PDB entry 3DTA | X-ray diffraction, 3.20 A resolution | chains L and H of the 3 polymer chains in the assembly

# Chain L
Protein: Reaction center protein L chain
Organism: Rhodobacter sphaeroides
UniProt: P0C0Y8 (RCEL_RHOSH); residues 1-281 here correspond to UniProt positions 2-282 (UniProt number = residue number + 1)
Chain sequence (281 residues; each row starts with the number of its first residue):
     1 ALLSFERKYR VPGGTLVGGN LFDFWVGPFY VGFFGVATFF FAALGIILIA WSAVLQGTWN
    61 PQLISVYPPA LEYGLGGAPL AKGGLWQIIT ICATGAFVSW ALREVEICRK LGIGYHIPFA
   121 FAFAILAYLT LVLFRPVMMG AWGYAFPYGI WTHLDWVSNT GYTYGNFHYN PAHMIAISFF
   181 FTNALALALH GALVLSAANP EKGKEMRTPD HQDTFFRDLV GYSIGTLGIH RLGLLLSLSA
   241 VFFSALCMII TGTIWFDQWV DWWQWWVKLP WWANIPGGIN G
Differences from the reference sequence: engineered mutation Gln212 (Glu213 in P0C0Y8)
Bound ions: bacteriochlorophyll a Mg site 1 near His153 (its only coordinating residue here); bacteriochlorophyll a Mg site 2 near His173 (its only coordinating residue here); Fe ion: His190, His230 (shared with 3 residues of chain M)
Ligand contacts:
  - bacteriochlorophyll a (BCL), molecule 1: Ile46, Tyr128, Leu131, Phe146, Ile150, His153, Leu154, Trp156, Val157
  - bacteriochlorophyll a (BCL), molecule 2: Phe97, Phe121, Ala124, Ile125, Ala127, Tyr128, Leu131, Trp156, Val157, Ser158, Thr160, Gly161, Tyr162, Asn166, Phe167, His168, His173, Ala176, Ile177, Phe180, Phe181, Val241, Ser244, Ala245, Cys247, Met248
  - bacteriochlorophyll a (BCL), molecule 3: Val157, Tyr162, His168, Phe181
  - bacteriochlorophyll a (BCL), molecule 4: His168, His173, Met174, Ile177, Ser178, Phe181, Thr182, Leu185
  - bacteriopheophytin a (BPH), molecule 1: Phe41, Ala42, Gly45, Ile49, Ile89, Cys92, Ala93, Ala96, Phe97, Trp100, Glu104, Ile117, Ala120, Phe121, Phe123, Ala124, Tyr128, Phe146, Tyr148, Gly149, Ile150, His153, Phe180, Ser237, Leu238, Val241
  - bacteriopheophytin a (BPH), molecule 2: Phe181, Ala184, Leu185, Ala188, Leu189, Phe216, Leu219, Val220
  - ubiquinone-10 (U10), molecule 1: Phe29, Tyr30, Val31, Gly35, Thr38, Phe39, Trp100, Arg103
  - ubiquinone-10 (U10), molecule 2: Pro171, Ile175, Ser178, Phe179, Thr182, Leu189, Leu193, Phe216, Tyr222, Ser223, Ile224, Gly225, Ile229, Leu232, Leu236, Phe243, Leu246, Ile250, Ile254, Trp259, Trp262

# Chain H
Protein: Reaction center protein H chain
Organism: Rhodobacter sphaeroides
UniProt: P0C0Y7 (RCEH_RHOSH); numbering as in UniProt (aligned over 1-260)
Chain sequence (260 residues; row label = number of the first residue in the row):
     1 MVGVTAFGNF DLASLAIYSF WIFLAGLIYY LQTENMREGY PLENEDGTPA ANQGPFPLPK
    61 PKTFILPHGR GTLTVPGPES EDRPIALART AVSEGFPHAP TGDPMKDGVG PASWVARRDL
   121 PELDGHGHNK IKPMKAAAGF HVSAGKNPIG LPVRGCDLEI AGKVVDIWVD IPEQMARFLE
   181 VELKDGSTRL LPMQMVKVQS NRVHVNALSS DLFAGIPTIK SPTEVTLLEE DKICGYVAGG
   241 LMYAAPKRKS VVAAMLAEYA
Not modelled in the structure: 1-10, 251-260

# Chain L / chain H interface
Residue-residue contacts (62):
  Ala1(L) - Leu42(H)
  Ala1(L) - Glu43(H)
  Ala1(L) - Ala50(H)
  Leu2(L) - Leu42(H)
  Leu2(L) - Glu43(H)  hydrogen bond (backbone-backbone)
  Leu3(L) - Gly39(H)
  Leu3(L) - Tyr40(H)  hydrophobic
  Leu3(L) - Leu42(H)  hydrophobic
  Ser4(L) - Gly39(H)  hydrogen bond (backbone-backbone)
  Ser4(L) - Glu43(H)
  Ser4(L) - Glu79(H)
  Ser4(L) - Glu81(H)
  Phe5(L) - Gly39(H)
  Phe5(L) - Glu81(H)
  Arg7(L) - Glu45(H)
  Arg7(L) - Leu87(H)
  Arg7(L) - Arg89(H)
  Arg7(L) - His98(H)  hydrogen bond
  Lys8(L) - Glu81(H)  salt bridge
  Lys8(L) - Arg83(H)
  Lys8(L) - Ile85(H)
  Lys8(L) - Leu87(H)
  Lys8(L) - Val109(H)
  Lys8(L) - Gly110(H)  hydrogen bond (backbone-backbone)
  Lys8(L) - Ser113(H)
  Lys8(L) - Trp114(H)
  Tyr9(L) - Gly110(H)
  Tyr9(L) - Ser113(H)
  Arg10(L) - Pro97(H)
  Arg10(L) - His98(H)  hydrogen bond (backbone-backbone)
  Val11(L) - Pro97(H)
  Val11(L) - His98(H)
  Val11(L) - Gly110(H)
  Val11(L) - Pro111(H)
  Val11(L) - Tyr243(H)
  Pro12(L) - Pro97(H)
  Pro12(L) - His98(H)
  Asp23(L) - Pro97(H)
  Phe24(L) - Gly95(H)
  Phe24(L) - Phe96(H)  hydrophobic
  Trp25(L) - Gly95(H)  hydrogen bond (backbone-backbone)
  Arg109(L) - Met242(H)
  Lys110(L) - Pro111(H)
  Lys110(L) - Met242(H)
  Leu111(L) - Pro111(H)
  Gly112(L) - Pro111(H)
  Ala198(L) - Phe64(H)
  Asn199(L) - Lys62(H)  hydrogen bond
  Gly203(L) - Ile65(H)
  Lys204(L) - Ile65(H)
  Glu205(L) - Ile65(H)
  Glu205(L) - Pro67(H)
  Met206(L) - Phe64(H)  hydrophobic
  Met206(L) - Ile65(H)  hydrogen bond (backbone-backbone)
  Met206(L) - Pro67(H)
  Thr208(L) - Pro67(H)
  Thr208(L) - Gly125(H)
  Asp210(L) - Asp124(H)
  Asp210(L) - Gly125(H)  hydrogen bond (side chain-backbone)
  Asp210(L) - Pro172(H)
  Thr226(L) - Glu173(H)  hydrogen bond
  Leu227(L) - Glu173(H)
Other interface residues (no listed pair), chain L (31 interface residues in all): Gly13, Gly14, Asp213
Other interface residues (no listed pair), chain H (42 interface residues in all): Pro41, Leu66, His68, Ala88, Ala99, Pro100, Gly108, Val115, Met175, Ala238, Leu241

# Overview
The interface between chain L and chain H involves 31 residues on one side and 42 on the other, with 10
hydrogen bonds and 1 salt bridge. Polar contacts include Lys8(L)-Glu81(H), Arg7(L)-His98(H) and
Asn199(L)-Lys62(H).
Chain L is Reaction center protein L chain and chain H is Reaction center protein H chain, both from
Rhodobacter sphaeroides; the structure, E(L212)Q, N(M44)D double mutant structure of photosynthetic reaction
center from Rhodobacter sphaeroides, was determined by X-ray diffraction.
